5HEO - chains B and C of the 5 polymer chains in the assembly; structure by X-ray diffraction, 3.30 A resolution.

Chain B (and C):
Molecule: Gamma-aminobutyric-acid receptor subunit beta-1
Source organism: Dickeya dadantii (strain 3937)
Notes: chain C of this document is another copy of the same molecule, construct and numbering; everything in this record applies to it too
Reference sequence: E0SJQ4 (E0SJQ4_DICD3); residues 1-322 here correspond to UniProt positions 22-343 (UniProt number = residue number + 21)
Sequence (322 residues; each row starts with the number of its first residue):
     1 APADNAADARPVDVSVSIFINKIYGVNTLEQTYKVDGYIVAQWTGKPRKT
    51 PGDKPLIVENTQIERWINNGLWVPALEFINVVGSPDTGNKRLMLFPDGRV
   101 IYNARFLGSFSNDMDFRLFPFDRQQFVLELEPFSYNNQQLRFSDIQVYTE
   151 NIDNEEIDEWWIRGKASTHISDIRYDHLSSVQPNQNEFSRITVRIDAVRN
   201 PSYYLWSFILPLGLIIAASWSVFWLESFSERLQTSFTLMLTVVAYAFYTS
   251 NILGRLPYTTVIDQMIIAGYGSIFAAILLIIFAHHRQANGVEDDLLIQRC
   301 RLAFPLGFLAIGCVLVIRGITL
Unresolved in the structure: 1-10, 318-322
Differences from the reference sequence: engineered mutation Gly254 (Pro275 in E0SJQ4)
From the paper describing this entry:
  - mutagenesis - L29DEL, P254G: unchanged signaling
  - mutagenesis - D122A, R199A, L256A: abolished signaling
  - mutagenesis - R91A/F116A, R91A/Y258A: unchanged binding to agonist and antagonist
  - mutagenesis - R91A: decreased binding to ligands

Interface between chain B and chain C:
Residue-residue contacts (101; chain B residue first):
  Phe19(B) with His177(C)
  Lys22(B) with Glu30(C), hydrogen bond (side chain-backbone)
  Tyr24(B) with Glu30(C); Val82(C)
  Lys34(B) with Glu30(C), salt bridge
  Tyr38(B) with Glu77(C), hydrogen bond; Ile79(C)
  Ile57(B) with Ser134(C); Tyr135(C), hydrophobic
  Glu59(B) with Val73(C); Ala75(C), hydrogen bond (side chain-backbone); Ser134(C), hydrogen bond; Tyr135(C)
  Asn60(B) with Ala75(C)
  Thr61(B) with Glu64(C)
  Gln62(B) with Ile67(C); Asn68(C), hydrogen bond
  Arg65(B) with Glu64(C), salt bridge; Asn68(C), hydrogen bond
  Asp86(B) with Gly83(C); Ser84(C), hydrogen bond (side chain-backbone)
  Thr87(B) with Ser84(C), hydrogen bond (backbone-side chain)
  Gly88(B) with Ser84(C)
  Asn89(B) with Ala75(C); Glu77(C); Phe133(C)
  Lys90(B) with Phe133(C)
  Arg91(B) with Phe133(C), hydrogen bond (side chain-backbone); Ser134(C), hydrogen bond
  Arg99(B) with Val181(C)
  Ile101(B) with Ser179(C)
  Asn103(B) with Phe133(C)
  Arg105(B) with Glu77(C), salt bridge; Phe78(C), hydrogen bond (side chain-backbone); Ile79(C), hydrogen bond (side chain-backbone); Val81(C), hydrogen bond (side chain-backbone)
  Leu107(B) with Val82(C), hydrophobic; Gly83(C)
  Gln146(B) with His177(C), hydrogen bond
  Tyr148(B) with His177(C)
  Ile157(B) with Arg117(C); Tyr258(C)
  Asp158(B) with Gln31(C), hydrogen bond
  Glu159(B) with Leu29(C); Arg255(C), salt bridge; Pro257(C)
  Asn200(B) with Pro257(C), hydrogen bond (side chain-backbone)
  Ser202(B) with Pro257(C), hydrogen bond (side chain-backbone)
  Tyr203(B) with Arg255(C); Leu256(C); Pro257(C); Tyr258(C); Thr259(C); Asp263(C)
  Tyr204(B) with Arg255(C), hydrogen bond
  Trp206(B) with Thr259(C); Ile267(C)
  Ser207(B) with Thr259(C); Asp263(C)
  Leu210(B) with Ile267(C), hydrophobic
  Pro211(B) with Tyr270(C), hydrophobic
  Leu214(B) with Met239(C); Tyr270(C), hydrophobic; Phe274(C)
  Ile215(B) with Met239(C), hydrophobic; Val243(C), hydrophobic
  Ala217(B) with Phe274(C), hydrophobic
  Ala218(B) with Phe236(C); Phe274(C); Ile277(C), hydrophobic
  Ser221(B) with Leu232(C); Phe236(C); Ile277(C); Ile281(C)
  Trp224(B) with Phe228(C); Ile281(C), hydrophobic; His285(C)
  Leu225(B) with Leu232(C), hydrophobic
  Glu226(B) with His284(C), salt bridge; His285(C), salt bridge
  Glu230(B) with Ser229(C), hydrogen bond; Gln233(C)
  Thr234(B) with Gln233(C); Phe236(C)
  Leu238(B) with Phe236(C), hydrophobic
  Leu240(B) with Leu240(C), hydrophobic
  Thr241(B) with Leu240(C)
  Ala244(B) with Leu240(C), hydrophobic; Val243(C)
  Tyr245(B) with Val243(C); Tyr270(C)
  Phe247(B) with Phe247(C), hydrophobic
  Tyr248(B) with Ala246(C); Phe247(C), hydrophobic; Ser250(C)
  Asn251(B) with Phe247(C); Asn251(C), hydrogen bond
  Ile252(B) with Phe247(C), hydrophobic; Ser250(C); Arg255(C)
  Arg301(B) with His285(C)
Also at the interface, not in a pair above, chain B (60 interface residues in all): Asp36, Gln42, Ala104, Val222, Thr237
Also at the interface, not in a pair above, chain C (55 interface residues in all): Thr32, Pro74, Leu76, Ser111, Asp115, Thr237, Gly254, Gly271

Overview:
The interface between chain B and chain C involves 60 residues on one side and 55 on the other, with 20
hydrogen bonds and 6 salt bridges. Among the polar pairs are Lys34(B)-Glu30(C), Arg65(B)-Glu64(C) and
Arg105(B)-Glu77(C). From the paper: D122A, R199A and L256A of chain B abolish signaling; R91A of chain B
reduces binding to ligands; 8 substitutions were tested in all.
Chain B and chain C are both Gamma-aminobutyric-acid receptor subunit beta-1 (Dickeya dadantii (strain 3937));
the structure, Pentameric ligand-gated ion channel ELIC mutant P254G, was determined by X-ray diffraction,
deposited together with 5HEG, 5HEH, 5HEJ, 5HEU and 5HEW.
